2XUE - chain A; structure by X-ray diffraction, 2.00 A resolution.

== Chain A ==
Protein: Lysine-specific demethylase 6B
Source organism: Homo sapiens
Notes: EC 1.14.11.-; fragment: catalytic domain, residues 1138-1640
UniProt: O15054 (KDM6B_HUMAN); residues 1141-1643 here correspond to UniProt positions 1138-1640 (UniProt number = residue number - 3)
Chain sequence (509 residues; each row starts with the number of its first residue):
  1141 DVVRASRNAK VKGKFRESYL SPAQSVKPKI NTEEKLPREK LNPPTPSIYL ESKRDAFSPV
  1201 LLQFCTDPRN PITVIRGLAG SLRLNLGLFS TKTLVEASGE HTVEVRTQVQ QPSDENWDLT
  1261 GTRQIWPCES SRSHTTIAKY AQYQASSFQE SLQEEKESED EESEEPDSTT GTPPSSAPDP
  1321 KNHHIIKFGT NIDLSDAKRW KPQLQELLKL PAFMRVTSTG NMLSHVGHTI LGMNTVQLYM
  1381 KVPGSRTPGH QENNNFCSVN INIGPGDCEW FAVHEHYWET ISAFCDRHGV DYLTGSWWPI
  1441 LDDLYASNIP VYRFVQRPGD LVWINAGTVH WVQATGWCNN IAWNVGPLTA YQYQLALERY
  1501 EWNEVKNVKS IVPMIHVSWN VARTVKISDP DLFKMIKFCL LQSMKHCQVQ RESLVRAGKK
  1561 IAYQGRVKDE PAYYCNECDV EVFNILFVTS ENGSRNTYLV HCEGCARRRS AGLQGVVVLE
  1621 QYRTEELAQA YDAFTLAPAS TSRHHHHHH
Unresolved in the structure: 1141-1177, 1293-1323, 1593-1595, 1639-1649
Construct notes: expression tag (1644-1649)
Ion coordination: Fe ion: H1390, E1392, H1470 (together with 2-oxoglutaric acid); Zn2+: C1575, C1578, C1602, C1605
Ligand contacts: 2-oxoglutaric acid (AKG): F1328, Y1379, K1381, T1387, H1390, E1392, S1398, N1400, W1410, I1464, H1470, V1472, N1480, A1482
Curated features (UniProtKB/Swiss-Prot):
  - binding site (Zn(2+)): C1578, C1605
From the paper describing this entry:
  - binding site for 2-oxoglutaric acid: K1381, T1387, N1480

== In short ==
Ligands of chain A: 2-oxoglutaric acid. H1390, E1392 and H1470 coordinate a Fe ion ion. The Zn2+ site is built
by C1575, C1578, C1602 and C1605. Curated annotation (UniProt) lists Zn2+-binding residues C1578 and C1605.
The paper reports a binding site for 2-oxoglutaric acid at K1381, T1387 and N1480.
Chain A is Lysine-specific demethylase 6B (Homo sapiens); the structure, Crystal structure of JMJD3, was
determined by X-ray diffraction (same publication as 4EYU, 4EZ4, 4EZH and 4ASK).
